Entry 7ETJ (electron microscopy, 4.00 A resolution); this record covers chains n and m of the 23 polymer chains in the assembly.

# Chain n
Molecule: Triplex capsid protein 2
From: Human cytomegalovirus
UniProt: Q6RXF2 (Q6RXF2_HCMV); residues 1-306 here = UniProt positions 1-306
Sequence (306 residues; numbered 1 to 306; the number before each row is that of its first residue):
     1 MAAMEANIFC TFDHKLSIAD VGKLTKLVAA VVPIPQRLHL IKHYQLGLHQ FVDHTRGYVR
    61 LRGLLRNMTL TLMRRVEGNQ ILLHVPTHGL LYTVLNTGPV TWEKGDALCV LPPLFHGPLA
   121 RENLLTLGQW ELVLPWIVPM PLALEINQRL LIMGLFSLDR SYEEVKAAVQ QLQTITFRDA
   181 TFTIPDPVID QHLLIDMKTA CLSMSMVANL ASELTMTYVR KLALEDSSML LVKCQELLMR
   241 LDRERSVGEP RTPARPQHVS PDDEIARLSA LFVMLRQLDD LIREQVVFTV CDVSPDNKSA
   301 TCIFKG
Unresolved in the structure: 242-252, 306

# Chain m
Molecule: Triplex capsid protein 1
From: Human cytomegalovirus
UniProt: Q6RXH2 (Q6RXH2_HCMV); residues 1-290 here = UniProt positions 1-290
Sequence (290 residues; each row starts with the number of its first residue):
     1 MDARAVAKRP RDPADEDNEL VTALKAKREV NTISVRYLYH ADHQALTARF FVPEGLVEFE
    61 AQPGALLIRM ETGCDSPRHL YISLYLLGIR ASNVSASTRC LLESVYTASA ARAALQWLDL
   121 GPHLLHRRLE TLGCVKTVSL GITSLLTCVM RGYLYNTLKT EVFALMIPKD MYLTWEETRG
   181 RLQYVYLIIV YDYDGPETRP GIYVLTSSIA HWQTLVDVAR GKFARERCSF VNRRITRPRQ
   241 IPLCTGVIQK LGWCLADDIH TSFLVHKELK LSVVRLDNFS VELGDFREFV

# How chain n and chain m interact
Contacting residue pairs (36):
  M1(n) with R181(m); L255(m); D257(m)
  A2(n) with R181(m); L255(m)
  A3(n) with R181(m), hydrogen bond (backbone-side chain)
  M4(n) with R181(m); L182(m), hydrophobic
  E5(n) with R181(m), salt bridge
  R37(n) with R181(m), hydrogen bond (backbone-side chain)
  R66(n) with H211(m), hydrogen bond
  N67(n) with H211(m); T214(m), hydrogen bond
  H88(n) with R151(m)
  I195(n) with D217(m)
  T199(n) with R220(m)
  L202(n) with R227(m)
  M206(n) with F230(m), hydrophobic
  N209(n) with R234(m)
  L210(n) with R234(m)
  A266(n) with I241(m)
  R267(n) with I241(m)
  A270(n) with I241(m), hydrophobic; L243(m), hydrophobic
  V273(n) with C244(m), hydrophobic; E288(m)
  M274(n) with V290(m), hydrophobic
  R276(n) with E288(m), salt bridge
  Q277(n) with R220(m); E288(m); F289(m); V290(m)
  D280(n) with W212(m); Q213(m)
  E284(n) with H211(m)
  Q285(n) with H211(m), hydrogen bond
Other interface residues (no listed pair), chain n (29 interface residues in all): L38, G63, S269, L281
Other interface residues (no listed pair), chain m (25 interface residues in all): I209, V231, R239, P242, R287

# Overview
29 residues of chain n face 25 of chain m across their interface; the contacts include 5 hydrogen bonds and 2
salt bridges. Polar pairs include E5(n)-R181(m), R276(n)-E288(m) and A3(n)-R181(m).
Chain n is Triplex capsid protein 2 and chain m is Triplex capsid protein 1, both from Human cytomegalovirus;
the structure, C5 portal vertex in the partially-enveloped virion capsid, was determined by electron
microscopy (same publication as 7ET2, 7ET3, 7ETM and 7ETO).
